Entry 5Y60 (electron microscopy, 7.50 A resolution (low resolution: residue-level contacts below are approximate; hydrogen-bond / salt-bridge calls are withheld)); this record covers chains P and Q of the 26 polymer chains in the assembly.

# Chain P (and Q)
Name: V-type ATP synthase, subunit K
Organism: Thermus thermophilus HB8
Notes: chain Q of this document is another copy of the same molecule, construct and numbering; everything in this record applies to it too
UniProtKB: Q5SIT7 (Q5SIT7_THET8); residues -18 to 80 here correspond to UniProt positions 1-99 (UniProt number = residue number + 19)
Sequence (99 residues; numbered -18 to 80; the number before each row is that of its first residue; numbers below 1 keep their minus sign (Met-18 is residue -18)):
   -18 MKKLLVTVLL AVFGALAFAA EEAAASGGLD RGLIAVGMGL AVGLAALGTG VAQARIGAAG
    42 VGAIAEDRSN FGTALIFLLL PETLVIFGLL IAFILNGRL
Unresolved in the structure: -18 to 4

# How chain P and chain Q interact
Residue-residue contacts (7; chain P residue first):
  Asp11(P) - Gly8(Q)
  Leu14(P) - Gly13(Q)
  Gly18(P) - Val17(Q)
  Leu25(P) - Leu28(Q)
  Gly29(P) - Gly31(Q)
  Ala33(P) - Gly31(Q)
  Leu76(P) - Ala5(Q)
Also at the interface, not in a pair above, chain P (9 interface residues in all): Leu10, Ala26
Also at the interface, not in a pair above, chain Q (11 interface residues in all): Gly20, Gly24, Ala27, Val32, Ala35

# Overview
Chain P and chain Q form an interface of 9 and 11 residues respectively.
Both chains are V-type ATP synthase, subunit K (Thermus thermophilus HB8). Entry 5Y60 (V/A-type
ATPase/synthase from Thermus thermophilus, rotational state 3) was determined by electron microscopy,
deposited together with 5Y5Y, 5Y5X and 5Y5Z.
